4NCA - chains A and G of the 4 polymer chains in the assembly; structure by X-ray diffraction, 2.49 A resolution.

[Chain A]
Molecule: Argonaute
From: Thermus thermophilus
UniProtKB: Q746M7 (Q746M7_THET2); numbering as in UniProt (aligned over 1-685)
Sequence (685 residues; row label = number of the first residue in the row):
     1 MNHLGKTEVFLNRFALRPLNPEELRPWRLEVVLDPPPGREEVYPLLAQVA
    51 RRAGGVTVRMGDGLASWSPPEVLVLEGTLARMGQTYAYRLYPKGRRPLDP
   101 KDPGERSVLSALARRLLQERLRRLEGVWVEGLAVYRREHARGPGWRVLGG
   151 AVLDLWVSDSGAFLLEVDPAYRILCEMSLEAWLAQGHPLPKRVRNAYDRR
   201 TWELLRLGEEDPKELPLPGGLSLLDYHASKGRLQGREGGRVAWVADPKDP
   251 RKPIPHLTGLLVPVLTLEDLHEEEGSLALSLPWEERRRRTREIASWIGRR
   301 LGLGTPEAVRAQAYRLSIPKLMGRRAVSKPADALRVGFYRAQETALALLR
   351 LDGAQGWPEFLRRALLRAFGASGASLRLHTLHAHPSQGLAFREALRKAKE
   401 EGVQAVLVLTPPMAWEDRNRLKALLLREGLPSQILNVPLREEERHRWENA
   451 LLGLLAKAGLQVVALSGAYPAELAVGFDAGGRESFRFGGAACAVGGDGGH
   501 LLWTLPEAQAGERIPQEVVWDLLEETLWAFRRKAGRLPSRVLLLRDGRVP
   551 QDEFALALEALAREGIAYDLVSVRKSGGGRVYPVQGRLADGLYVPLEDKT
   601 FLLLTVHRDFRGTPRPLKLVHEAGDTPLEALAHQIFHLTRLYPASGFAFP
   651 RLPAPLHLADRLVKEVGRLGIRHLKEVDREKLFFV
Not modelled in the structure: 1-2
Metal / ion sites: Mg2+ site 1: Asp-478, Asp-546 (shared with 1 residue of chain D; DC6(G) of chain G); Mg2+ site 2: Asp-478, Asp-660; Mg2+ site 3: Val-685 (shared with 2 residues of chain C)
Residues lining bound ligands: thymidine-5'-phosphate (TMP): Asn-195, Tyr-197, Asp-198, Arg-200, Trp-202, Leu-217, Pro-218, Gly-219, Leu-223, Tyr-226, His-227, Lys-230, Arg-232, Ile-254, Pro-255, His-256
Curated features (UniProtKB/Swiss-Prot):
  - active site: Asp-478, Glu-512, Asp-546, Asp-660
  - binding site (Mn(2+)): Asp-478, Asp-546, Asp-660, Val-685
  - mutagenesis: Arg-172 (R172A: Reduced cleavage of target RNA; further decreased when associated with A-548), Tyr-197 (Y197A: No change in cleavage of target RNA; when associated with 226-AHASKGA-232), Tyr-226 to Arg-232 (No change in cleavage of target RNA), Arg-232 (R232A: No change in cleavage of target RNA), Arg-418 to Lys-422 (No cleavage of target RNA), Lys-422 (K422A: No cleavage of target RNA), Lys-457 (K457A: No cleavage of target RNA; when associated with 418-ANRLA-422), Asp-478 (D478A: No cleavage of target RNA. No cleavage of tDNA, no DNA associates with TtAgo in E.coli; when associated with A-546 ...), Glu-512 (E512A: No cleavage of tDNA), Asp-546 (D546A: No cleavage of target RNA. No cleavage of tDNA, no DNA associates with TtAgo in E.coli; when associated with A-478 ...), Arg-548 (R548A: Poor cleavage of target RNA), Asp-660 (D660A: Poor cleavage of target RNA. No cleavage of tDNA)

[Chain G]
Molecule: 6-nt DNA strand
Sequence (6 nucleotides; row label = number of the first residue in the row):
     1 ACAACC
Metal / ion sites: Mg2+: DC6 (shared with Asp-478(A), Asp-546(A) of chain A; 1 residue of chain D)

[How chain A and chain G interact]
Residue-residue contacts - 19 pairs, chain A then chain G:
  Tyr-43(A) / DA1(G)  base contact
  Pro-44(A) / DA1(G)  sugar contact
  Ala-47(A) / DA1(G)  sugar contact
  Gln-48(A) / DA1(G)  sugar contact
  Arg-51(A) / DC2(G)  salt bridge to the phosphate
  Arg-81(A) / DA1(G)  hydrogen bond to the phosphate
  Arg-114(A) / DA3(G)  salt bridge to the phosphate
  Arg-114(A) / DA4(G)  salt bridge to the phosphate
  Asp-546(A) / DC6(G)  phosphate contact
  Gly-547(A) / DC6(G)  sugar contact
  Arg-548(A) / DA4(G)  phosphate contact
  Val-573(A) / DC6(G)  phosphate contact
  Arg-574(A) / DC5(G)  salt bridge to the phosphate
  Arg-574(A) / DC6(G)  phosphate contact
  Lys-575(A) / DC6(G)  salt bridge to the phosphate
  Ser-576(A) / DC5(G)  sugar contact
  Ser-576(A) / DC6(G)  hydrogen bond to the phosphate
  Gly-577(A) / DC5(G)  phosphate contact
  Lys-618(A) / DC5(G)  salt bridge to the phosphate
Interface residues without a listed pair, chain A (17 interface residues in all): Asp-478

[In short]
Chain A and chain G form an interface of 17 and 6 residues respectively; the contacts include 2 hydrogen bonds
and 6 salt bridges. Polar pairs include Arg-81(A)/DA1(G), Ser-576(A)/DC6(G) and Arg-51(A)/DC2(G). Chain A
binds thymidine-5'-phosphate.
Chain A is Argonaute (Thermus thermophilus) and chain G is a 6-nt DNA strand; the structure, Structure of
Thermus thermophilus Argonaute bound to guide DNA 19-mer and target DNA in the presence ..., was determined by
X-ray diffraction, deposited together with 4KPY, 4N41, 4N47, 4N76 and 4NCB.
